PDB entry 7CJD | X-ray diffraction, 2.50 A resolution | chains D and C of the 4 polymer chains in the assembly

[Chain D (and C)]
Protein: Non-structural protein 3
From: Severe acute respiratory syndrome coronavirus 2
Notes: EC 3.4.19.121, 3.4.22.-; chain C of this document is another copy of the same molecule, construct and numbering; everything in this record applies to it too
Reference sequence: P0DTD1 (R1AB_SARS2); residues 1-318 here correspond to UniProt positions 1564-1881 (UniProt number = residue number + 1563)
Sequence (325 residues; row label = number of the first residue in the row; numbering starts at 0):
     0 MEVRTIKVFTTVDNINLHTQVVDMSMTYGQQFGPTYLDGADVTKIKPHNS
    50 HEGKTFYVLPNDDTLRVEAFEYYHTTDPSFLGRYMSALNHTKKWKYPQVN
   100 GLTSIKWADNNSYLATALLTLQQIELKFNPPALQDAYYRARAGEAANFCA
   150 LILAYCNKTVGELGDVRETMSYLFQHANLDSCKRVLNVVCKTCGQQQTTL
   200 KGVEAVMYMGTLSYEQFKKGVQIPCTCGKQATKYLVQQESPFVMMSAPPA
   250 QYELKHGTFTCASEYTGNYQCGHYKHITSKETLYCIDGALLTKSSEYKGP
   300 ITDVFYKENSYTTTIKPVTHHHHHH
Not modelled in the structure: 0, 314-324 (chain C: 0-2, 313-324)
Construct notes: initiating methionine (0); engineered mutation Ser-111 (Cys1674 in P0DTD1); expression tag (319-324)
Metal / ion sites: Zn2+: Cys-189, Cys-224, Cys-226
Swiss-Prot annotation at these positions:
  - zinc finger: Cys-189 to Cys-226 (C4-type)
  - active site (For PL-PRO activity): His-272, Asp-286
  - binding site (Zn(2+)): Cys-189, Cys-192, Cys-224, Cys-226
What the authors report for this chain:
  - catalytic residues: Trp-93, His-272, Asp-286
  - mutagenesis - C111S: abolished catalytic activity

[How chain D and chain C interact]
Pairs across the interface - 21 pairs, chain D then chain C:
  Asp-62(D) / Gly-209(C)
  Asp-62(D) / Thr-210(C)  hydrogen bond
  Arg-65(D) / Pro-247(C)
  Arg-65(D) / Ala-249(C)
  Val-66(D) / Gly-209(C)
  Phe-69(D) / Arg-166(C)
  Phe-69(D) / Met-208(C)  hydrophobic
  Thr-75(D) / Pro-248(C)
  Thr-75(D) / Tyr-268(C)  hydrogen bond
  Asp-76(D) / Tyr-268(C)
  Pro-77(D) / Tyr-268(C)
  Tyr-171(D) / Gln-269(C)
  Lys-190(D) / Gln-29(C)  hydrogen bond (backbone-side chain)
  Thr-191(D) / Thr-26(C)  hydrogen bond (backbone-side chain)
  Thr-191(D) / Gln-29(C)  hydrogen bond (backbone-side chain)
  Cys-192(D) / Gly-28(C)
  Cys-192(D) / Gln-29(C)
  Cys-192(D) / Thr-42(C)
  Gln-195(D) / Pro-33(C)
  Thr-225(D) / Lys-43(C)
  Cys-226(D) / Lys-43(C)
Also at the interface, not in a pair above, chain D (17 interface residues in all): Thr-63, Gly-193, Gln-194
Also at the interface, not in a pair above, chain C (18 interface residues in all): Gly-32, Leu-211, Gln-221

[In short]
17 residues of chain D face 18 of chain C across their interface; the contacts include 5 hydrogen bonds. Among
the polar pairs are Asp-62(D)/Thr-210(C), Thr-75(D)/Tyr-268(C) and Lys-190(D)/Gln-29(C). The paper reports
catalytic residues Trp-93(D), His-272(D) and Asp-286(D); C111S of chain D abolishes catalytic activity.
Both chains are Non-structural protein 3 (Severe acute respiratory syndrome coronavirus 2). Entry 7CJD
(Crystal structure of the SARS-CoV-2 PLpro C111S mutant) was determined by X-ray diffraction, deposited
together with 7CMD.
